Entry 9OGU (electron microscopy, 3.20 A resolution); this record covers chains C and S of the 18 polymer chains in the assembly.

== Chain C ==
Molecule: HIV-1 Envelope Glycoprotein BG505 SOSIP.664 gp120
Source organism: Human immunodeficiency virus 1
Reference sequence: Q2N0S6 (Q2N0S6_9HIV1); the construct lacks a stretch of the UniProt sequence and is renumbered around it, so the offset changes along the chain: 31-138 = UniProt 30-137; 147-184 = UniProt 138-175; 188-309 = UniProt 187-308; 312-323 = UniProt 309-320; 2 more segments
Amino-acid sequence (516 residues; row label = number of the first residue in the row; note: 14 numbers in that range are skipped by the numbering (no residue carries them; nothing is unmodelled there); a row labelled like 184A-184K holds insertion residues (184A, then the next letters in order); numbers below 1 keep their minus sign (Met-4 is residue -4)):
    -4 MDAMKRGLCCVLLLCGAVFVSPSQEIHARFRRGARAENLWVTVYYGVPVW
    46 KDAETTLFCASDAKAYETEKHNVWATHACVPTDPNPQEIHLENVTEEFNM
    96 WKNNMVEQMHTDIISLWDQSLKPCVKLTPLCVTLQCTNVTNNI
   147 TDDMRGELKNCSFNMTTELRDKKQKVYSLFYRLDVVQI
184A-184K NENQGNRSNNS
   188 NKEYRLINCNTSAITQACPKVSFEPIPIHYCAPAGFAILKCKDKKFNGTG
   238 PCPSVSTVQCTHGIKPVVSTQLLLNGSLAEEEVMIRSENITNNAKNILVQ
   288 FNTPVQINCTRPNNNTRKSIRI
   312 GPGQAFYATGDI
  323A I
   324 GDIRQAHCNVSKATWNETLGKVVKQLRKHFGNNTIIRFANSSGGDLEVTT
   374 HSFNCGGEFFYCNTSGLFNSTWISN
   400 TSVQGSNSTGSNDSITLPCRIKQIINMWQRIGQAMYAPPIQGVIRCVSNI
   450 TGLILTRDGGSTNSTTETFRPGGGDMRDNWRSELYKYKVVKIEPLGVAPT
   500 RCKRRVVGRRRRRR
Unresolved in the structure: -4 to 31, 58-65, 147-149, 184A-184K, 400-410, 504-513
Construct notes: expression tag (-4 to 30, 509-513); engineered mutation Asn332 (Thr330 in Q2N0S6), Cys501 (Ala498 in Q2N0S6)
Cystine bridges: Cys54-Cys74, Cys119-Cys205, Cys126-Cys196, Cys131-Cys157, Cys218-Cys247, Cys228-Cys239, Cys296-Cys331, Cys378-Cys445, Cys385-Cys418
Covalent attachments: N-acetylglucosamine (NAG) linked to Asn88, Asn133, Asn156, Asn160, Asn197, Asn234, Asn262, Asn295, Asn301, Asn339, Asn363, Asn386, Asn392, Asn448; glycan linked to Asn137, Asn276, Asn332

== Chain S ==
Molecule: PGT122 Fab light chain
Source organism: Homo sapiens
Notes: antibody fragment or engineered binder
Amino-acid sequence (211 residues; numbered 5 to 212 plus 7 insertion-coded residues; 4 numbers in that range are skipped by the numbering (no residue carries them; nothing is unmodelled there); the number before each row is that of its first residue; a row labelled like 66A-66C holds insertion residues (66A, then the next letters in order)):
     5 TF
    11 VSVAPGQTARITCGEESLGSRSVIWYQQRPGQAPSLIIYNNNDRPSGIPD
    61 RFSGSP
66A-66C GST
    67 FGTTATLTITSVEAGDEADYYCHIWDSRR
95A-95C PTN
    96 WVFGEGTTLIV
  106A L
   107 SQPKAAPSVTLFPPSSEELQANKATLVCLISDFYPGAVTVAWKADSSPVK
   157 AGVETTTPSKQSNNKYAASSYLSLTPEQWKSHKSYSCQVTHEGSTVEKTV
   207 APTECS
Unresolved in the structure: 107-212
Cystine bridges: Cys23-Cys88

== How chain C and chain S interact ==
Pairs across the interface (18; chain C residue first):
  Thr135(C) with Leu28(S); Arg94(S); Arg95(S)
  Asn136(C) with Ser93(S); Arg94(S)
  Asn137(C) with Ser93(S); Arg94(S); Arg95(S); Pro95A(S)
  Ile323(C) with Arg94(S), hydrogen bond (backbone-side chain)
  Gly324(C) with Leu28(S); Gly29(S); Phe67(S); Arg94(S), hydrogen bond (backbone-side chain)
  Asp325(C) with Ser30(S); Ser93(S), hydrogen bond; Arg94(S)
  Ile326(C) with Arg94(S)
Also at the interface, not in a pair above, chain C (9 interface residues in all): Asp322, Ile323A

== Summary ==
Chain C and chain S form an interface of 9 and 8 residues respectively, with 3 hydrogen bonds. Among the polar
pairs are Ile323(C)-Arg94(S), Gly324(C)-Arg94(S) and Asp325(C)-Ser93(S). N-acetylglucosamine is covalently
linked to Asn88(C), Asn133(C), Asn156(C), Asn160(C), Asn197(C) and Asn234(C) and 8 more.
Here chain C is HIV-1 Envelope Glycoprotein BG505 SOSIP.664 gp120 (Human immunodeficiency virus 1) and chain S
is PGT122 Fab light chain (Homo sapiens). Entry 9OGU (HIV-1 Env BG505 SOSIP.664-dPG-His in complex with PGT122
and 3BNC117 Fabs) was determined by electron microscopy together with 9OGT from the same study.
